4IP8 - chains A and B of the 4 polymer chains in the assembly; structure by X-ray diffraction, 2.19 A resolution.

# Chain A (and B)
Name: Serum amyloid A-1 protein
Source organism: Homo sapiens
Notes: chain B of this document is another copy of the same molecule, construct and numbering; everything in this record applies to it too
UniProtKB: P0DJI8 (SAA1_HUMAN); residues 1-104 here correspond to UniProt positions 19-122 (UniProt number = residue number + 18)
Sequence (105 residues; row label = number of the first residue in the row; numbering starts at 0):
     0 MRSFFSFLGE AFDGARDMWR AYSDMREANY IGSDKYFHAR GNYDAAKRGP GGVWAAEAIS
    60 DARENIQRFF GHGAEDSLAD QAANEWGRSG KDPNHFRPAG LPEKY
Construct notes: expression tag (0)
Small-molecule neighbours: O-acetaldehydyl-hexaethylene glycol (P4C): Tyr21, Met24, Ile58, Ala61, Arg62, Ile65, Gln66
UniProt features mapped onto this chain:
  - region: Arg1 to Ala27 (Important for amyloid formation)
  - modified residue: Asn83 (N4,N4-dimethylasparagine)
What the authors report for this chain:
  - contacts within the chain: Tyr35-Arg39, Tyr35-Arg96, Arg39-Tyr104, Arg96-Tyr104
  - mutagenesis - W53A/I65A/F68A/F69A: decreased stability
  - mutagenesis - R1A/R62A/H71A: abolished binding to HDL

# Interface between chain A and chain B
Contacting residue pairs (17):
  Met0(A) - Ala57(B)
  Met0(A) - Ile58(B)  hydrophobic
  Met0(A) - Ala61(B)  hydrophobic
  Phe3(A) - Trp53(B)  hydrophobic
  Phe3(A) - Ala57(B)  hydrophobic
  Phe6(A) - Trp53(B)  hydrophobic
  Leu7(A) - Leu7(B)  hydrophobic
  Leu7(A) - Phe11(B)  hydrophobic
  Leu7(A) - Trp53(B)  hydrophobic
  Phe11(A) - Leu7(B)  hydrophobic
  Trp53(A) - Phe3(B)  hydrophobic
  Trp53(A) - Phe6(B)  hydrophobic
  Ala54(A) - Phe3(B)  hydrophobic
  Ala57(A) - Met0(B)
  Ala57(A) - Phe3(B)  hydrophobic
  Ile58(A) - Met0(B)  hydrophobic
  Ala61(A) - Met0(B)  hydrophobic
Also at the interface, not in a pair above, chain B (10 interface residues in all): Ala54

# Summary
The chain A/chain B interface involves 10 residues from each chain. Chain A binds O-acetaldehydyl-hexaethylene
glycol. From the paper: W53A/I65A/F68A/F69A of chain A reduce stability; contacts within the chain involving
Tyr35(A), Arg39(A) and Arg96(A) among others.
Chain A and chain B are both Serum amyloid A-1 protein (Homo sapiens); the structure, Structure of human serum
amyloid A1, was determined by X-ray diffraction, deposited together with 4IP9.
